PDB entry 8PFT | X-ray diffraction, 1.30 A resolution | chain A

[Chain A]
Name: Lysozyme C
From: Gallus gallus
Notes: EC 3.2.1.17
UniProtKB: P00698 (LYSC_CHICK); residues 1-129 here correspond to UniProt positions 19-147 (UniProt number = residue number + 18)
Sequence (129 residues; row label = number of the first residue in the row):
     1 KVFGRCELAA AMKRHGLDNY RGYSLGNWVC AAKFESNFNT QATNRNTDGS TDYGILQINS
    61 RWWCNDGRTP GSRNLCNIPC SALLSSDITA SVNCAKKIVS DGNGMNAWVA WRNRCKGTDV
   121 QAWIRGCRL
Disulfides: Cys6-Cys127, Cys30-Cys115, Cys64-Cys80, Cys76-Cys94
Bound ions: Na+: Ser60, Cys64, Ser72, Arg73; Ru ion site 1 near Asp101 (its only coordinating residue here); Ru ion site 2 near Asp119 (its only coordinating residue here)
Ligand contacts:
  - YJT (6,8-bis(4-fluorophenyl)-1,5-bis(oxidanyl)-2,4-dioxa-6,8-diaza-1$l4,5$L4-diruthenabicyclo[3.3.0]octan-3-one), molecule 1: Trp63, Leu75, Asp101, Asn103
  - YJT, molecule 2: Gly117, Thr118, Asp119
UniProt features mapped onto this chain:
  - active site: Glu35, Asp52
  - binding site (substrate): Asp101
From the paper describing this entry:
  - YJT coordination: Asp101, Asp119

[In short]
Bound to chain A: compound YJT. The Na+ site is built by Ser60, Cys64, Ser72 and Arg73. UniProt lists
active-site residues Glu35 and Asp52 and substrate-binding residue Asp101. The paper reports YJT coordination
by Asp101 and Asp119.
Chain A is Lysozyme C (Gallus gallus); the structure, X-ray structure of the adduct formed upon reaction of
Lysozyme with K2[Ru2(D-p-FPhF)(CO3)3] in condition A, was determined by X-ray diffraction together with 8PFU,
8PFV, 8PFW, 8PFX and 8PFY from the same study.
